PDB entry 8EKP | electron microscopy, 2.75 A resolution | chains A and B of the 4 polymer chains in the assembly

== Chain A (and B) ==
Protein: Transient receptor potential cation channel subfamily V member 2
Source organism: Rattus norvegicus
Notes: chain B of this document is another copy of the same molecule, construct and numbering; everything in this record applies to it too
UniProt: Q9WUD2 (TRPV2_RAT); residues 1-761 here = UniProt positions 1-761
Sequence (761 residues; row label = number of the first residue in the row):
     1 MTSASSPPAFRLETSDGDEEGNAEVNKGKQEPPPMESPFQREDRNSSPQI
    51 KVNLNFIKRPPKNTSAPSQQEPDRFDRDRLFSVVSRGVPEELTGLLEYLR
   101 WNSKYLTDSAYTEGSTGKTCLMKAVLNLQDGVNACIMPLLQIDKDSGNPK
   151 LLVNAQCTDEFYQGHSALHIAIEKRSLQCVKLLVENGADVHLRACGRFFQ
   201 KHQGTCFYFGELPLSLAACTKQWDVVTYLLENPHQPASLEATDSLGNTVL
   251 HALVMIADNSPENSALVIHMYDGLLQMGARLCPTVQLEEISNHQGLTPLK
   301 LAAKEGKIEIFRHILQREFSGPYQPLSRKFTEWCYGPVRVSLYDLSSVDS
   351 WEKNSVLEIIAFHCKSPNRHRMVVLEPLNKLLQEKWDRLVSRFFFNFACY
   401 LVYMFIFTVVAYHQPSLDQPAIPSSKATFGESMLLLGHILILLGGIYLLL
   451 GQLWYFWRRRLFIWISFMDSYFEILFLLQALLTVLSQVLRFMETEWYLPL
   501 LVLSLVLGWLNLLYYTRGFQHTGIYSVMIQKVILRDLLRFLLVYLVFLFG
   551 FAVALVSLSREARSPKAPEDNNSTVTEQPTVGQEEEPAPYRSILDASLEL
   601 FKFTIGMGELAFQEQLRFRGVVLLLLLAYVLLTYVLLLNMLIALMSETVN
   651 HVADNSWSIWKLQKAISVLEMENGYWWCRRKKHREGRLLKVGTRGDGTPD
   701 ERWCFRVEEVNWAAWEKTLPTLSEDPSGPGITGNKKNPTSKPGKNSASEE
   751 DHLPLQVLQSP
Not modelled in the structure: 1-30, 46-73, 418-428, 564-588, 696-698, 720-761
Residues lining bound ligands:
  - PEX (1,2-didecanoyl-sn-glycero-3-phosphoethanolamine), molecule 1: Phe395, Asn396, Cys399, Tyr400, Val402, Tyr403, Gly444, Tyr447, Leu448, Gln452, Phe472, Glu473, Phe476, Tyr514, Tyr515, Tyr675, Trp677
  - PEX, molecule 2: Met468, Asp469, Tyr471, Phe472, Leu475, Leu478, Leu507, Leu510, Leu513, Tyr514, Arg517, Ser526, Val527, Ile529, Gln530, Leu534, Gln663
  - PEX, molecule 3: Val543, Phe547, Leu632, Val635, Leu636, Asn639
What the authors report for this chain:
  - contacts within the chain: Gln414-Tyr497 (hydrogen bond)
  - self-association interface (contacts with another copy of this molecule); pairs are residue here / residue on that copy: His521-Arg539 (cation-pi contact)
  - contacts within the chain: Glu561-Arg617 (from molecular simulation)
  - allosteric site: His521, Arg535, Arg539

== Chain A / chain B interface ==
Pairs across the interface (108; chain A residue first):
  Phe330(A) - Phe39(B)  hydrophobic
  Glu332(A) - Pro34(B)
  Glu332(A) - Glu36(B)
  Glu332(A) - Ser37(B)  hydrogen bond
  Glu332(A) - Pro38(B)
  Trp333(A) - Pro34(B)
  Trp333(A) - Met35(B)
  Trp333(A) - Glu36(B)
  Trp333(A) - Tyr162(B)
  Cys334(A) - Glu173(B)
  Cys334(A) - Lys174(B)  hydrogen bond (backbone-side chain)
  Tyr335(A) - Met35(B)  hydrophobic
  Tyr335(A) - His165(B)
  Tyr335(A) - His169(B)
  Tyr335(A) - Glu173(B)
  Tyr335(A) - Phe198(B)  hydrophobic
  Tyr335(A) - Phe207(B)  hydrophobic
  Tyr335(A) - Leu216(B)
  Gly336(A) - Glu173(B)  hydrogen bond (backbone-side chain)
  Pro337(A) - Phe207(B)
  Val338(A) - Phe198(B)  hydrophobic
  Val338(A) - Thr205(B)
  Val338(A) - Cys206(B)
  Leu342(A) - Phe39(B)  hydrophobic
  Thr408(A) - Val553(B)
  Ala411(A) - Ser557(B)  hydrogen bond (backbone-side chain)
  Tyr412(A) - Val556(B)  hydrophobic
  Tyr412(A) - Ser557(B)
  Tyr412(A) - Arg560(B)  hydrogen bond (backbone-side chain)
  Tyr412(A) - Ile593(B)
  Pro415(A) - Glu561(B)
  Ser416(A) - Glu561(B)
  Leu417(A) - Glu561(B)
  Leu417(A) - Arg617(B)
  Glu495(A) - Arg617(B)
  Glu495(A) - Phe618(B)
  Leu498(A) - Ser557(B)
  Leu498(A) - Leu558(B)
  Leu498(A) - Glu561(B)
  Leu498(A) - Phe618(B)  hydrophobic
  Pro499(A) - Leu558(B)  hydrophobic
  Pro499(A) - Phe618(B)
  Val502(A) - Ala554(B)
  Val502(A) - Ser557(B)
  Val502(A) - Leu558(B)  hydrophobic
  Val502(A) - Leu625(B)  hydrophobic
  Leu505(A) - Val553(B)  hydrophobic
  Val506(A) - Phe551(B)  hydrophobic
  Val506(A) - Ala554(B)  hydrophobic
  Trp509(A) - Val546(B)
  Trp509(A) - Phe549(B)  hydrophobic
  Leu510(A) - Phe547(B)  hydrophobic
  Leu513(A) - Val543(B)  hydrophobic
  Leu513(A) - Phe547(B)  hydrophobic
  His521(A) - Arg539(B)  hydrogen bond (backbone-side chain)
  Ile524(A) - Arg539(B)
  Tyr525(A) - Asp536(B)
  Tyr525(A) - Arg539(B)
  Tyr525(A) - Phe540(B)
  Tyr525(A) - Met640(B)
  Met528(A) - Glu647(B)
  Ile529(A) - Asn639(B)  hydrogen bond (backbone-side chain)
  Gln530(A) - Asn639(B)
  Lys531(A) - Ile642(B)
  Lys531(A) - Ser646(B)
  Ile533(A) - Asn639(B)
  Ile533(A) - Ile642(B)  hydrophobic
  Leu537(A) - Val635(B)  hydrophobic
  Leu537(A) - Leu638(B)  hydrophobic
  Leu598(A) - Leu610(B)
  Leu598(A) - Ala611(B)  hydrophobic
  Leu598(A) - Leu623(B)  hydrophobic
  Phe601(A) - Leu610(B)  hydrophobic
  Phe601(A) - Leu627(B)  hydrophobic
  Lys602(A) - Leu610(B)
  Thr604(A) - Tyr634(B)
  Ile605(A) - Phe603(B)  hydrophobic
  Ile605(A) - Gly606(B)
  Ile605(A) - Gly608(B)
  Ile605(A) - Val630(B)  hydrophobic
  Ile605(A) - Tyr634(B)
  Gly606(A) - Gly606(B)
  Met607(A) - Gly606(B)
  Met607(A) - Met607(B)  hydrophobic
  Met607(A) - Gly608(B)
  Leu641(A) - Leu638(B)  hydrophobic
  Leu644(A) - Leu638(B)  hydrophobic
  Met645(A) - Met645(B)  hydrophobic
  Thr648(A) - Ile642(B)
  Val649(A) - Met645(B)
  Val649(A) - Val649(B)  hydrophobic
  His651(A) - Val649(B)
  His651(A) - His651(B)  hydrogen bond
  Arg687(A) - Gln40(B)
  Lys690(A) - Phe39(B)
  Val691(A) - Phe39(B)  hydrophobic
  Arg706(A) - Pro34(B)
  Arg706(A) - Gln40(B)  hydrogen bond
  Glu708(A) - Thr205(B)
  Val710(A) - Thr205(B)
  Trp712(A) - Phe207(B)  hydrophobic
  Trp712(A) - Ile256(B)  hydrophobic
  Trp715(A) - Cys219(B)
  Trp715(A) - Thr220(B)
  Glu716(A) - Glu262(B)
  Glu716(A) - Asn263(B)  hydrogen bond (side chain-backbone)
  Leu719(A) - Arg175(B)
  Leu719(A) - Leu266(B)  hydrophobic
Other interface residues (no listed pair), chain A (61 interface residues in all): Thr331, Thr516, Thr522, Met640, Leu689
Other interface residues (no listed pair), chain B (80 interface residues in all): Ile170, Phe199, Gly204, Tyr208, Phe209, Lys221, Arg535, Leu542, Gly550, Ser592, Glu609, Phe612, Val621, Leu631, Leu632, Ala643, Asn650
The authors on this interface:
  - pairs named by the authors: His521(A)-Arg539(B) (cation-pi contact)

== Overview ==
Chain A and chain B form an interface of 61 and 80 residues respectively; the contacts include 10 hydrogen
bonds. Polar contacts include Glu332(A)-Ser37(B), Cys334(A)-Lys174(B) and Gly336(A)-Glu173(B). The paper
describes a cation-pi contact between His521(A) and Arg539(B). From the paper: an allosteric site at
His521(A), Arg535(A) and Arg539(A); a self-association interface involving His521(A).
Both chains are Transient receptor potential cation channel subfamily V member 2 (Rattus norvegicus). Entry
8EKP (Apo rat TRPV2 in nanodiscs, state 1) was determined by electron microscopy, deposited together with
8EKQ, 8EKR and 8EKS.
